PDB entry 9HVW | electron microscopy, 3.10 A resolution | chains H and L of the 8 polymer chains in the assembly

# Chain H
Name: 131-2a heavy chain
Organism: Mus musculus
Sequence (120 residues; each row starts with the number of its first residue; note: 8 numbers in that range are skipped by the numbering (no residue carries them; nothing is unmodelled there)):
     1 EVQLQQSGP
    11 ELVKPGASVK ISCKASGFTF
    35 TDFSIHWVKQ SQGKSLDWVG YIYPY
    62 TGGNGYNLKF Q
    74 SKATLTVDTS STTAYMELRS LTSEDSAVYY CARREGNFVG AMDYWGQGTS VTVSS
Cystine bridges: C23-C104

# Chain L
Name: 131-2a light chain
Organism: Mus musculus
Sequence (111 residues; each row starts with the number of its first residue; note: 16 numbers in that range are skipped by the numbering (no residue carries them; nothing is unmodelled there)):
     1 DIVLTQSPAS LAVSLGQRAT ISCRASESVD N
    34 FGISFINWFQ QKPGQPPKLL IYGA
    65 SNQGSGVP
    74 ARFSGSG
    83 SGTDFSLNIH PMEEVDTAVY FCHQSKE
   114 VPYTFGGGTK LEIK
Cystine bridges: C23-C104

# How chain H and chain L interact
Contacting residue pairs - 35 pairs, chain H then chain L:
  H40(H) - Y116(L)
  V42(H) - F118(L)  hydrophobic
  Q44(H) - Q44(L)
  S49(H) - G119(L)
  L50(H) - P50(L)  hydrophobic
  L50(H) - F118(L)
  W52(H) - P115(L)  hydrophobic
  W52(H) - Y116(L)
  N68(H) - P115(L)
  Y103(H) - Q44(L)
  Y103(H) - Q48(L)
  Y103(H) - P49(L)  hydrophobic
  R107(H) - H105(L)
  R107(H) - S107(L)  hydrogen bond
  R107(H) - Y116(L)
  F111(H) - N31(L)
  F111(H) - I36(L)  hydrophobic
  F111(H) - F38(L)  hydrophobic
  V112(H) - F38(L)
  V112(H) - N40(L)
  V112(H) - Y55(L)
  V112(H) - S107(L)
  G113(H) - L52(L)
  G113(H) - Y55(L)
  A114(H) - N40(L)
  A114(H) - F42(L)
  A114(H) - L52(L)
  M115(H) - F42(L)  hydrophobic
  M115(H) - L52(L)
  M115(H) - H105(L)
  M115(H) - F118(L)  hydrophobic
  D116(H) - L52(L)
  W118(H) - P49(L)  hydrophobic
  W118(H) - P50(L)  hydrogen bond (side chain-backbone)
  G119(H) - P49(L)
Other interface residues (no listed pair), chain H (19 interface residues in all): Y67, Y117
Other interface residues (no listed pair), chain L (22 interface residues in all): G56, S69, F103, V114, G120

# Overview
19 residues of chain H face 22 of chain L across their interface; the contacts include 2 hydrogen bonds. Polar
contacts include R107(H)-S107(L) and W118(H)-P50(L).
Here chain H is 131-2a heavy chain and chain L is 131-2a light chain, both from Mus musculus. Entry 9HVW
(Respiratory Syncytial Virus Fusion protein in the postfusion conformation in complex with monoclonal antibody
131-2a Fab) was determined by electron microscopy.
